PDB entry 2ZB4 | X-ray diffraction, 1.63 A resolution | chain A

[Chain A]
Protein: Prostaglandin reductase 2
Source organism: Homo sapiens
Notes: EC 1.3.1.48
Reference sequence: Q8N8N7 (PTGR2_HUMAN); residues 1-351 here = UniProt positions 1-351
Sequence (357 residues; each row starts with the number of its first residue; note: 1 number in that range is skipped by the numbering (no residue carries it; nothing is unmodelled there); numbers below 1 keep their minus sign (Ala-6 is residue -6)):
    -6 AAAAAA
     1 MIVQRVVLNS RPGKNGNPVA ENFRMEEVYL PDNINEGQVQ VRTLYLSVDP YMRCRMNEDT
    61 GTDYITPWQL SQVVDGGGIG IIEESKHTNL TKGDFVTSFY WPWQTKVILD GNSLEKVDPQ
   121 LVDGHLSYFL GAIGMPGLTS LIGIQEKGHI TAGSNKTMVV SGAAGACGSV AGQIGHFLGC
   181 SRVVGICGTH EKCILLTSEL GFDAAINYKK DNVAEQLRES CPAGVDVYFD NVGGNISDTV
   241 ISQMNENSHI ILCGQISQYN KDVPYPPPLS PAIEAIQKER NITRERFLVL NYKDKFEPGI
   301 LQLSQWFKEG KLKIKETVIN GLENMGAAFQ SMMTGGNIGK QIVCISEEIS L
Unresolved in the structure: -6 to -2, 351
Construct notes: expression tag (-6 to -1)
Small-molecule neighbours:
  - 15-oxo-pge2 (5OP; (5E,13E)-11-hydroxy-9,15-dioxoprosta-5,13-dien-1-oic acid): Tyr51, Tyr64, Ile65, Phe99, Tyr100, Met135, Thr139, Cys253, Tyr259, Val289, Leu290
  - NADP (NAP; NADP nicotinamide-adenine-dinucleotide phosphate): Asp49, Pro50, Met135, Thr139, Gly162, Gly165, Ala166, Cys167, Cys187, Gly188, Thr189, Lys192, Tyr208, Asn231, Val232, Ile236, Cys253, Gly254, Gln255, Ile256, Ser257, Tyr259, Phe287, Leu288, Val289, Met332, Met333, Gly335, Asn337, Gly339
UniProt features mapped onto this chain:
  - binding site (substrate): Phe99, Tyr100, Leu288 to Leu290
  - binding site (NADP(+)): Gly165 to Gly168, Lys192, Tyr208, Asn231, Cys253 to Tyr259, Phe287 to Val289, Asn337
  - mutagenesis: Tyr64 (Y64F: Increases affinity for 15-keto-PGE2. Reduces affinity for NADP and Vmax), Tyr259 (Y259F: Increases affinity for 15-keto-PGE2. Reduces affinity for NADP and Vmax)

[In short]
Bound to chain A: NADP and 15-oxo-pge2. From UniProt: 5 substrate-binding residues, 18 NADP+-binding residues
and 2 mutagenesis sites.
Chain A is Prostaglandin reductase 2 (Homo sapiens); the structure, Crystal structure of human
15-ketoprostaglandin delta-13-reductase in complex with NADP and 15-keto-PGE2, was determined by X-ray
diffraction together with 2ZB3, 2ZB7 and 2ZB8 from the same study.
